Entry 3JBX (electron microscopy, 3.40 A resolution); this record covers chains A and F of the 12 polymer chains in the assembly.

[Chain A]
Molecule: V(D)J recombination-activating protein 1
Organism: Danio rerio
Notes: EC 3.1.-.-, 6.3.2.-
UniProt: O13033 (RAG1_DANRE); residue numbers follow UniProt; this construct covers 271-1031
Sequence (764 residues; each row starts with the number of its first residue):
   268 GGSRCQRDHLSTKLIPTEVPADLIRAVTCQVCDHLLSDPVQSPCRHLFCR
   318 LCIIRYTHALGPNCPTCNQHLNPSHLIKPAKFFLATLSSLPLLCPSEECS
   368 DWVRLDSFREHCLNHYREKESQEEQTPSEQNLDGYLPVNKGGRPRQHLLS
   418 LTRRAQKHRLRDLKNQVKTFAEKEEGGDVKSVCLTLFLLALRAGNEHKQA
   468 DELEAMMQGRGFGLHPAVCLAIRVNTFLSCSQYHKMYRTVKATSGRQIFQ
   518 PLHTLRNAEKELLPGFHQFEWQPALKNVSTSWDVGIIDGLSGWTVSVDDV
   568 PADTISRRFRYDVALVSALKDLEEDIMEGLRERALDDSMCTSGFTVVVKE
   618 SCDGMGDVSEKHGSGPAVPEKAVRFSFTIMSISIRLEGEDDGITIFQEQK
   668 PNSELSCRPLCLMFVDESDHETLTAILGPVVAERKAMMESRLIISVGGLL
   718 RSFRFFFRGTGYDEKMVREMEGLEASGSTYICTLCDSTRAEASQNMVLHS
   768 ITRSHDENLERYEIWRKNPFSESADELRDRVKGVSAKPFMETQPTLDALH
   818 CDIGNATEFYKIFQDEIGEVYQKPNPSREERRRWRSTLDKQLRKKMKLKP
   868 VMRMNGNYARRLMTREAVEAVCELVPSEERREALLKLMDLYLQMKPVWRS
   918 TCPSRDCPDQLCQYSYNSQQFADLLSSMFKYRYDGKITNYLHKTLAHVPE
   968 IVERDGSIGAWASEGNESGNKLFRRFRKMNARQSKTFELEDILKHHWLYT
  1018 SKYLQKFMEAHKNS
Unresolved in the structure: 268-479, 1030-1031
Sequence notes: expression tag (268-270)
Ion coordination: Mg2+: Asp-620, Glu-984 (shared with 1 residue of chain G; 1 residue of chain J); Zn2+: Cys-749, Cys-752, His-959, His-964
What the authors report for this chain:
  - self-association interface (contacts with another copy of this molecule); pairs are residue here / residue on that copy: Arg-860/Glu-627
  - binding site for the 15-nt DNA strand: Pro-913, Arg-916, Ser-917, Thr-918, Asp-923
  - conformationally variable residues (helix shift): Glu-984

[Chain F]
Molecule: 15-nt DNA strand
Sequence (15 nucleotides; numbered 1 to 15; the number before each row is that of its first residue):
     1 GTCTGTAGCACTGTG
Ion coordination: Mg2+: DG15 (shared with 2 residues of chain C)

[Chain A / chain F interface]
Contacting residue pairs (17):
  His-501(A) with DT6(F), salt bridge to the phosphate
  Tyr-504(A) with DG5(F), hydrogen bond to the phosphate
  Lys-508(A) with DT4(F), phosphate contact; DG5(F), salt bridge to the phosphate
  Gln-514(A) with DT4(F), phosphate contact
  His-520(A) with DT4(F), salt bridge to the phosphate
  Lys-628(A) with DT12(F), sugar contact; DG13(F), salt bridge to the phosphate
  His-629(A) with DT12(F), salt bridge to the phosphate
  Gly-630(A) with DC11(F), hydrogen bond to the phosphate
  Ser-631(A) with DC11(F), hydrogen bond to the phosphate
  Arg-994(A) with DG13(F), salt bridge to the phosphate
  Lys-995(A) with DT14(F), salt bridge to the phosphate
  Gln-1000(A) with DC11(F), sugar contact; DT12(F), hydrogen bond to the sugar
  Ser-1001(A) with DA10(F), hydrogen bond to the base; DC11(F), sugar contact
Other interface residues (no listed pair), chain A (17 interface residues in all): Arg-505, Pro-518, Ser-626, Arg-999
Other interface residues (no listed pair), chain F (9 interface residues in all): DC3

[Summary]
17 residues of chain A and 9 residues of chain F are in contact, with 5 hydrogen bonds and 7 salt bridges.
Polar contacts include Ser-1001(A)/DA10(F), Gln-1000(A)/DT12(F) and Tyr-504(A)/DG5(F). The paper reports a
binding site for the 15-nt DNA strand at Pro-913(A), Arg-916(A) and Ser-917(A) among others; conformational
variability at Glu-984(A).
Chain A is V(D)J recombination-activating protein 1 (Danio rerio) and chain F is a 15-nt DNA strand; the
structure, Cryo-electron microscopy structure of RAG Signal End Complex (C2 symmetry), was determined by
electron microscopy, deposited together with 3JBW and 3JBY.
